PDB entry 2OWO | X-ray diffraction, 2.30 A resolution | chains C and A of the 4 polymer chains in the assembly

# Chain C
Molecule: 13-nt DNA strand
Sequence (13 nucleotides; numbered 27 to 39; the number before each row is that of its first residue):
    27 ACAATTGCGA CCC
Modified residues: OMC (o2'-methylycytidine-5'-monophosphate) at position 38

# Chain A
Name: DNA ligase
From: Escherichia coli
Notes: EC 6.5.1.2
Reference sequence: P15042 (DNLJ_ECOLI); numbering as in UniProt (aligned over 1-671)
Amino-acid sequence (671 residues; numbered 1 to 671; the number before each row is that of its first residue):
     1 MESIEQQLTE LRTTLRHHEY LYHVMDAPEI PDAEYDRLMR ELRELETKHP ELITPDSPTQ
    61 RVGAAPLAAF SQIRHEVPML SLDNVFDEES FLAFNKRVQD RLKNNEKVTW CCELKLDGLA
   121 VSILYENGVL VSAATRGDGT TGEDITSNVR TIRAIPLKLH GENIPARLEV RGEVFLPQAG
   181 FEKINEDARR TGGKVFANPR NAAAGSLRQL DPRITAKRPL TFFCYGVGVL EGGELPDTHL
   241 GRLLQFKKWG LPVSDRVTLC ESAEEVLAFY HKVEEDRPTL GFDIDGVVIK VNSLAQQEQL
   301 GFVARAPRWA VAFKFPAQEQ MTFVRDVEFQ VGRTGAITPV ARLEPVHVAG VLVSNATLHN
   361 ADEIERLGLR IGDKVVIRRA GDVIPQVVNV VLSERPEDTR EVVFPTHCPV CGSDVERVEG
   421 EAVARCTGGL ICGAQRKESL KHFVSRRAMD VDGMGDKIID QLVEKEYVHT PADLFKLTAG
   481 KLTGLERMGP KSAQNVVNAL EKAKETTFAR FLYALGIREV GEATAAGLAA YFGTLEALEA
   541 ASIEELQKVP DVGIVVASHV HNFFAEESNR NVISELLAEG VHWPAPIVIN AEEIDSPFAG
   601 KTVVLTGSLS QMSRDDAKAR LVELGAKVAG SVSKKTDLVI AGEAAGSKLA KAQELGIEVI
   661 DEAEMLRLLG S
Unresolved in the structure: 587-671
Bound ions: Zn2+: Cys408, Cys411, Cys426, Cys432
Ligand contacts: adenosine monophosphate (AMP): Leu80, Ser81, Leu82, Asn84, Glu113, Leu114, Lys115, Leu116, Ala120, Arg136, Glu173, Tyr225, Val288, Lys290

# Chain C / chain A interface
Contacting residue pairs (25):
  DG33(C) - Arg487(A)  hydrogen bond to the sugar
  DC34(C) - Lys457(A)  sugar contact
  DC34(C) - Arg487(A)  sugar contact
  DG35(C) - Gly453(A)  hydrogen bond to the phosphate
  DG35(C) - Gly455(A)  hydrogen bond to the phosphate
  DG35(C) - Asp456(A)  phosphate contact
  DG35(C) - Lys457(A)  hydrogen bond to the phosphate
  DG35(C) - Ile458(A)  hydrogen bond to the phosphate
  DA36(C) - Arg208(A)  hydrogen bond to the base
  DA36(C) - Val451(A)  phosphate contact
  DA36(C) - Asp452(A)  phosphate contact
  DA36(C) - Gly453(A)  hydrogen bond to the phosphate
  DA36(C) - Met454(A)  phosphate contact
  DC37(C) - Arg208(A)  hydrogen bond to the sugar
  OMC_38(C) - Leu119(A)  phosphate contact
  OMC_38(C) - Thr135(A)  hydrogen bond to the phosphate
  OMC_38(C) - Gly137(A)  hydrogen bond to the phosphate
  OMC_38(C) - Ala204(A)  sugar contact
  OMC_38(C) - Arg446(A)  salt bridge to the phosphate
  DC39(C) - Gly118(A)  sugar contact
  DC39(C) - Leu119(A)  phosphate contact
  DC39(C) - Ala120(A)  hydrogen bond to the phosphate
  DC39(C) - Arg136(A)  salt bridge to the phosphate
  DC39(C) - Arg200(A)  sugar contact
  DC39(C) - Val383(A)  base contact
Other interface residues (no listed pair), chain C (8 interface residues in all): DT32
Other interface residues (no listed pair), chain A (23 interface residues in all): Gln72, Glu143, Asn201

# In short
8 residues of chain C and 23 residues of chain A are in contact; the contacts include 11 hydrogen bonds and 2
salt bridges. Among the polar pairs are DA36(C)-Arg208(A), DG33(C)-Arg487(A) and DC37(C)-Arg208(A). Bound to
chain A: adenosine monophosphate.
Here chain C is a 13-nt DNA strand and chain A is DNA ligase (Escherichia coli). Entry 2OWO (Last Stop on the
Road to Repair: Structure of E.coli DNA Ligase Bound to Nicked DNA-Adenylate) was determined by X-ray
diffraction.
